2OYK - chain A; structure by X-ray diffraction, 1.50 A resolution.

Chain A:
Protein: Endoglycoceramidase II
From: Rhodococcus sp
Notes: EC 3.2.1.123
UniProtKB: O33853 (O33853_RHOSO); residues 31-490 here = UniProt positions 31-490
Amino-acid sequence (481 residues; row label = number of the first residue in the row):
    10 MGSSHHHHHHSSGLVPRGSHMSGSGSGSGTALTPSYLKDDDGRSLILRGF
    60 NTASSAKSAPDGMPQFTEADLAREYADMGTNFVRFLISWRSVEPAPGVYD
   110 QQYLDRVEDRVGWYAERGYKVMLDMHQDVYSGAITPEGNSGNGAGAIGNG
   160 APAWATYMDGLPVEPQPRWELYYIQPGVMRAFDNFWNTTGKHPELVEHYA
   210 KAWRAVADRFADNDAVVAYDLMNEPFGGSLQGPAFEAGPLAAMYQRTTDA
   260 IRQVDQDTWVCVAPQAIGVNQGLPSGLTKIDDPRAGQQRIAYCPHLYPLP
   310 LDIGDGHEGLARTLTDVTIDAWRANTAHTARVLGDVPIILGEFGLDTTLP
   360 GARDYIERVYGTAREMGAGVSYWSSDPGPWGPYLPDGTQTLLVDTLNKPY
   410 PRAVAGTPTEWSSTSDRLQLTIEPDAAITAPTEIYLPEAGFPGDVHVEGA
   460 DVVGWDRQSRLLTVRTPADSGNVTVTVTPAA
Disordered / not traced: 10-42, 146-154, 311-315
Disulfide bonds: Cys270-Cys302
Differences from the reference sequence: expression tag (10-30)
Ion coordination: Na+ site 1: Ala162, Thr165; Na+ site 2: Asn222, Val225
Small-molecule neighbours: cellobiose-like isofagomine (9MR; (3R,4R,5R)-3-hydroxy-5-(hydroxymethyl)piperidin-4-yl beta-D-glucopyranoside): Ser63, Lys66, His135, Asp137, Ile156, Asn158, Trp178, Asn232, Glu233, Tyr306, Glu351, Trp382, Trp389

Summary:
Ligands of chain A: cellobiose-like isofagomine. Ala162 and Thr165 coordinate Na+ site 1. Asn222 and Val225
coordinate Na+ site 2.
Chain A is Endoglycoceramidase II (Rhodococcus sp); the structure, Endo-glycoceramidase II from Rhodococcus
sp.: cellobiose-like isofagomine complex, was determined by X-ray diffraction, deposited together with 2OYL
and 2OYM.
